PDB entry 8SKZ | electron microscopy, 3.50 A resolution | chains A and J of the 11 polymer chains in the assembly

Chain A:
Protein: ATP-dependent DNA helicase DDM1, Lymphoid-specific helicase chimera
Organism: Arabidopsis thaliana
UniProt: chimeric construct of Q9XFH4, Q9NRZ9: residues 1-479 from Q9XFH4 (DDM1_ARATH) positions 1-479 (same numbers); residues 480-533 from Q9NRZ9 positions 500-553 (UniProt number = residue number + 20); residues 534-818 from Q9XFH4 (DDM1_ARATH) positions 480-764 (UniProt number = residue number - 54)
Amino-acid sequence (821 residues; numbered -2 to 818; the number before each row is that of its first residue; numbers below 1 keep their minus sign (Ser-2 is residue -2)):
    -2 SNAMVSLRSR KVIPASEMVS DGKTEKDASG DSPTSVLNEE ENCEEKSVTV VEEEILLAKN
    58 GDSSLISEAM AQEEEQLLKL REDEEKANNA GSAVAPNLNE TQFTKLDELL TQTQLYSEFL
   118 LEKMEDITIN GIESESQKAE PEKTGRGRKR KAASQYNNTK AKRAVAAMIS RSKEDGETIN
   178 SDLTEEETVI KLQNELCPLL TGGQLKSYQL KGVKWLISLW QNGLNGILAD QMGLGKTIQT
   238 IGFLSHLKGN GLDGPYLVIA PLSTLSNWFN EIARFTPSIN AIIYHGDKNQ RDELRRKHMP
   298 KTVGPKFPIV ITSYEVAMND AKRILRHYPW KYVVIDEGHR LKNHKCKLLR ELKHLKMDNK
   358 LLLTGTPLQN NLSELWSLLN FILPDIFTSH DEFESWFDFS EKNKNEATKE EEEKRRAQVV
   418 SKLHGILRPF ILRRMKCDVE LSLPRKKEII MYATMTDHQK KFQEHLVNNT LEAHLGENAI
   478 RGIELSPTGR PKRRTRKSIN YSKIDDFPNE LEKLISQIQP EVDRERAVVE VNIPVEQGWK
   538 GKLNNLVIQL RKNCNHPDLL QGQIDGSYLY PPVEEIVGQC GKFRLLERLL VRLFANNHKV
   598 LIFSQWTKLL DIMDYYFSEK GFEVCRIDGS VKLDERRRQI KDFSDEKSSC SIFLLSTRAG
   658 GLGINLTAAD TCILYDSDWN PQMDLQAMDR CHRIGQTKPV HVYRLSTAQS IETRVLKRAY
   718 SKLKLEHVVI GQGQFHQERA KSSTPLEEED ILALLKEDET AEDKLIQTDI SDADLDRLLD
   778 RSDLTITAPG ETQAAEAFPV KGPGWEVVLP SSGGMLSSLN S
Disordered / not traced: -2 to 178, 474-479, 501-539, 732-754, 810-818
Sequence notes: expression tag (-2 to 0)
Curated features (UniProtKB/Swiss-Prot):
  - motif: Arg145 to Gln152 (Nuclear localization signal 1), Asp333 to His336 (DEAH box), Leu429 to Val436 (Nuclear localization signal 2)
  - binding site (ATP): Asp227 to Thr234
  - modified residue (Phosphoserine): Ser483, Ser495
Residues lining bound ligands: ADP / beryllium trifluoride: Gln201, Gln206, Gly230, Leu231, Gly232, Lys233, Thr234, Ile235, Glu268, Asp333, Glu334, Gly660, Asn662, Arg687, Arg690, Ile691

Chain J:
Molecule: 192-nt DNA strand
Sequence (192 nucleotides; each row starts with the number of its first residue):
     1 GAAAACCTGT ACTTCCAATC CAATAGGCCT CTGGAGAATC CCGGTGCCGA GGCCGCTCAA
    61 TTGGTCGTAG ACAGCTCTAG CACCGCTTAA ACGCACGTAC GCGCTGTCCC CCGCGTTTTA
   121 ACCGCCAAGG GGATTACTCC CTAGTCTCCA GGCACGTGTC AGATATATAC ATCCTGTGCA
   181 TGTATTGAAC AG
Disordered / not traced: 1-24, 183-192

Chain A / chain J interface:
Residue-residue contacts - 13 pairs, chain A then chain J:
  Arg323(A) - DG46(J)  salt bridge to the phosphate
  Arg337(A) - DC125(J)  salt bridge to the phosphate
  Lys339(A) - DC126(J)  phosphate contact
  Lys339(A) - DA127(J)  salt bridge to the phosphate
  Cys343(A) - DC125(J)  hydrogen bond to the phosphate
  Lys344(A) - DG124(J)  salt bridge to the phosphate
  Lys344(A) - DC125(J)  phosphate contact
  His351(A) - DC47(J)  phosphate contact
  Trp676(A) - DA128(J)  sugar contact
  Asn677(A) - DA127(J)  hydrogen bond to the phosphate
  Arg711(A) - DG129(J)  salt bridge to the phosphate
  Arg715(A) - DG129(J)  salt bridge to the phosphate
  Lys719(A) - DA128(J)  salt bridge to the phosphate
Also at the interface, not in a pair above, chain A (13 interface residues in all): Leu345, Leu540
Also at the interface, not in a pair above, chain J (10 interface residues in all): DG130, DG131

Summary:
Chain A and chain J form an interface of 13 and 10 residues respectively; the contacts include 2 hydrogen
bonds and 7 salt bridges. Polar contacts include Cys343(A)-DC125(J), Asn677(A)-DA127(J) and Arg323(A)-DG46(J).
Bound to chain A: ADP / beryllium trifluoride.
Here chain A is ATP-dependent DNA helicase DDM1, Lymphoid-specific helicase chimera (Arabidopsis thaliana) and
chain J is a 192-nt DNA strand. Entry 8SKZ (Cryo-EM structure of DDM1-HELLS chimera bound to the nucleosome)
was determined by electron microscopy.
